PDB entry 7TK5 | electron microscopy, 7.80 A resolution (low resolution: residue-level contacts below are approximate; hydrogen-bond / salt-bridge calls are withheld) | chains 5 and 6 of the 27 polymer chains in the assembly

Chain 5 (and 6):
Protein: ATP synthase subunit 9, mitochondrial
Organism: Saccharomyces cerevisiae
Notes: chain 6 of this document is another copy of the same molecule, construct and numbering; everything in this record applies to it too
Reference sequence: P61829 (ATP9_YEAST); numbering as in UniProt (aligned over 1-76)
Sequence (76 residues; each row starts with the number of its first residue):
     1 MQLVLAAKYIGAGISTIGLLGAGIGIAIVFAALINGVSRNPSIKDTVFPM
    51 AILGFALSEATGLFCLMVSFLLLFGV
Not modelled in the structure: 76 (chain 6: 1, 76)
Swiss-Prot annotation at these positions:
  - site: Glu-59 (Reversibly protonated during proton transport)
  - modified residue: Met-1 (N-formylmethionine)

Interface between chain 5 and chain 6:
Pairs across the interface (9; chain 5 residue first):
  Gly-11(5) with Gly-13(6)
  Ser-15(5) with Gly-13(6)
  Gly-18(5) with Thr-16(6); Ile-17(6); Leu-20(6)
  Gly-21(5) with Leu-20(6); Gly-23(6); Ile-24(6)
  Gly-25(5) with Gly-23(6)
Other interface residues (no listed pair), chain 5 (7 interface residues in all): Ile-14, Ala-22
Other interface residues (no listed pair), chain 6 (9 interface residues in all): Tyr-9, Ile-10, Ala-27

Summary:
7 residues of chain 5 face 9 of chain 6 across their interface.
Chain 5 and chain 6 are both ATP synthase subunit 9, mitochondrial (Saccharomyces cerevisiae); the structure,
Yeast ATP synthase State 1binding(d) with 10 mM ATP backbone model, was determined by electron microscopy
together with 7TJS, 7TJT, 7TJU, 7TJV, 7TJW, 7TJX and 30 further entries from the same study.
